Entry 6SM2 (X-ray diffraction, 2.50 A resolution); this record covers chains A and B.

== Chain A (and B) ==
Protein: Pat-1
From: Homo sapiens
Notes: chain B of this document is another copy of the same molecule, construct and numbering; everything in this record applies to it too
Amino-acid sequence (112 residues; each row starts with the number of its first residue):
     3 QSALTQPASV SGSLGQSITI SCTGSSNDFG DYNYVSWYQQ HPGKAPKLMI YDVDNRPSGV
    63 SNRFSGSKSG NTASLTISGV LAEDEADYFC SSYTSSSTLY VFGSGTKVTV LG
Not modelled in the structure: 3-4, 114
Disulfide bonds: Cys24-Cys92

== Chain A / chain B interface ==
Residue-residue contacts (29):
  Tyr40(A) - Tyr102(B)  hydrogen bond (side chain-backbone)
  Tyr40(A) - Phe104(B)  hydrophobic
  Gln42(A) - Gln42(B)  hydrogen bond
  Gln42(A) - Phe91(B)
  Gly45(A) - Asp89(B)
  Gly45(A) - Phe91(B)
  Lys46(A) - Phe91(B)
  Ala47(A) - Phe91(B)  hydrophobic
  Ala47(A) - Gly105(B)
  Pro48(A) - Phe91(B)
  Pro48(A) - Phe104(B)
  Leu50(A) - Leu101(B)  hydrophobic
  Tyr53(A) - Thr100(B)
  Tyr53(A) - Leu101(B)  hydrophobic
  Phe91(A) - Gln42(B)
  Phe91(A) - Lys46(B)
  Phe91(A) - Ala47(B)  hydrophobic
  Tyr95(A) - Tyr95(B)  hydrogen bond
  Thr100(A) - Tyr95(B)  hydrogen bond
  Leu101(A) - Ser38(B)
  Leu101(A) - Leu50(B)  hydrophobic
  Leu101(A) - Tyr53(B)  hydrophobic
  Tyr102(A) - Tyr40(B)  hydrogen bond (backbone-side chain)
  Tyr102(A) - Tyr95(B)
  Tyr102(A) - Tyr102(B)  hydrophobic
  Phe104(A) - Tyr40(B)  hydrophobic
  Phe104(A) - Pro48(B)
  Phe104(A) - Phe104(B)  hydrophobic
  Gly105(A) - Ala47(B)
Also at the interface, not in a pair above, chain A (18 interface residues in all): Pro59, Asp89, Ser106
Also at the interface, not in a pair above, chain B (18 interface residues in all): Gly45, Ser106

== Overview ==
Chain A and chain B each contribute 18 residues to their interface; the contacts include 5 hydrogen bonds.
Polar contacts include Tyr40(A)-Tyr102(B), Gln42(A)-Gln42(B) and Tyr95(A)-Tyr95(B).
Both chains are Pat-1 (Homo sapiens). Entry 6SM2 (Mutant immunoglobulin light chain causing amyloidosis
(Pat-1)) was determined by X-ray diffraction.
